Entry 3W6A (X-ray diffraction, 1.77 A resolution); this record covers chain A.

# Chain A
Protein: Lysozyme C
Source organism: Gallus gallus
Notes: EC 3.2.1.17
UniProt: P00698 (LYSC_CHICK); residues 1-129 here correspond to UniProt positions 19-147 (UniProt number = residue number + 18)
Sequence (129 residues; each row starts with the number of its first residue):
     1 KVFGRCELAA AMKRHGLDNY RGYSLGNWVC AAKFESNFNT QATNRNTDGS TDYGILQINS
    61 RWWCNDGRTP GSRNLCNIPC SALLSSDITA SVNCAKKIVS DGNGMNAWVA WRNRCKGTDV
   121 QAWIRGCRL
Swiss-Prot annotation at these positions:
  - active site: Glu35, Asp52
  - binding site (substrate): Asp101
Cystine bridges: Cys6-Cys127, Cys30-Cys115, Cys64-Cys80, Cys76-Cys94
Ion coordination: Benzeneruthenium(II) chloride Ru near His15 (its only coordinating residue here); Na+: Ser60, Cys64, Ser72, Arg73; ruthenium ion near Asp101 (its only coordinating residue here)
Ligand contacts: Benzeneruthenium(II) chloride (RBN): Ala11, Arg14, His15, Asp87, Ile88, Thr89

# In short
Ligands of chain A: Benzeneruthenium(II) chloride. The Na+ site is built by Ser60, Cys64, Ser72 and Arg73.
UniProt lists active-site residues Glu35 and Asp52 and substrate-binding residue Asp101.
Chain A is Lysozyme C (Gallus gallus); the structure, Crystal structure of cross-linked tetragonal hen egg
white lysozyme soaked wiht 5mM [Ru(benzene)Cl2]2, was determined by X-ray diffraction (same publication as
4J7V).
